PDB entry 4Y9M | X-ray diffraction, 1.60 A resolution | chain A

Chain A:
Molecule: PA3825-eal
From: Pseudomonas aeruginosa PAO1
Reference sequence: Q9HXH7 (Q9HXH7_PSEAE); residues 1-263 here correspond to UniProt positions 255-517 (UniProt number = residue number + 254)
Chain sequence (263 residues; numbered 1 to 263; the number before each row is that of its first residue):
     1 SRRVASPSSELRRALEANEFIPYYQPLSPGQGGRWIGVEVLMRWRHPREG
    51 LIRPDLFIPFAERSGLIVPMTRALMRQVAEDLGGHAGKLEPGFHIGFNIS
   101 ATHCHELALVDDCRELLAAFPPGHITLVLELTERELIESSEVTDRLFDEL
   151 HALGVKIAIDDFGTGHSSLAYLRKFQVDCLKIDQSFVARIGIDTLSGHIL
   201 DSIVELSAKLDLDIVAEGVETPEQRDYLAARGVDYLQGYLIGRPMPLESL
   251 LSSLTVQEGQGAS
Unresolved in the structure: 1-4, 261-263
From the paper describing this entry:
  - conformationally variable residues (loop rearrangement): Asp-160 to Ala-170

Overview:
The paper reports conformational variability at Asp-160.
Chain A is PA3825-eal (Pseudomonas aeruginosa PAO1); the structure, PA3825-EAL Metal-Free-Apo Structure, was
determined by X-ray diffraction (same publication as 5M1T, 5MFU and 5MKG).
